3J9L - chains A and F of the 16 polymer chains in the assembly; structure by electron microscopy, 4.00 A resolution.

== Chain A (and F) ==
Name: Apaf-1 related killer DARK
From: Drosophila melanogaster
Notes: chain F of this document is another copy of the same molecule, construct and numbering; everything in this record applies to it too
UniProt: Q7KLI1 (Q7KLI1_DROME); residues 1-583 carry their UniProt numbers (583 of 1103 residues fall inside the UniProt entry; the rest is not from it)
Sequence (1103 residues; each row starts with the number of its first residue; note: 144 numbers in that range are skipped by the numbering (no residue carries them; nothing is unmodelled there); X marks 520 residues of unknown identity (built as UNK)):
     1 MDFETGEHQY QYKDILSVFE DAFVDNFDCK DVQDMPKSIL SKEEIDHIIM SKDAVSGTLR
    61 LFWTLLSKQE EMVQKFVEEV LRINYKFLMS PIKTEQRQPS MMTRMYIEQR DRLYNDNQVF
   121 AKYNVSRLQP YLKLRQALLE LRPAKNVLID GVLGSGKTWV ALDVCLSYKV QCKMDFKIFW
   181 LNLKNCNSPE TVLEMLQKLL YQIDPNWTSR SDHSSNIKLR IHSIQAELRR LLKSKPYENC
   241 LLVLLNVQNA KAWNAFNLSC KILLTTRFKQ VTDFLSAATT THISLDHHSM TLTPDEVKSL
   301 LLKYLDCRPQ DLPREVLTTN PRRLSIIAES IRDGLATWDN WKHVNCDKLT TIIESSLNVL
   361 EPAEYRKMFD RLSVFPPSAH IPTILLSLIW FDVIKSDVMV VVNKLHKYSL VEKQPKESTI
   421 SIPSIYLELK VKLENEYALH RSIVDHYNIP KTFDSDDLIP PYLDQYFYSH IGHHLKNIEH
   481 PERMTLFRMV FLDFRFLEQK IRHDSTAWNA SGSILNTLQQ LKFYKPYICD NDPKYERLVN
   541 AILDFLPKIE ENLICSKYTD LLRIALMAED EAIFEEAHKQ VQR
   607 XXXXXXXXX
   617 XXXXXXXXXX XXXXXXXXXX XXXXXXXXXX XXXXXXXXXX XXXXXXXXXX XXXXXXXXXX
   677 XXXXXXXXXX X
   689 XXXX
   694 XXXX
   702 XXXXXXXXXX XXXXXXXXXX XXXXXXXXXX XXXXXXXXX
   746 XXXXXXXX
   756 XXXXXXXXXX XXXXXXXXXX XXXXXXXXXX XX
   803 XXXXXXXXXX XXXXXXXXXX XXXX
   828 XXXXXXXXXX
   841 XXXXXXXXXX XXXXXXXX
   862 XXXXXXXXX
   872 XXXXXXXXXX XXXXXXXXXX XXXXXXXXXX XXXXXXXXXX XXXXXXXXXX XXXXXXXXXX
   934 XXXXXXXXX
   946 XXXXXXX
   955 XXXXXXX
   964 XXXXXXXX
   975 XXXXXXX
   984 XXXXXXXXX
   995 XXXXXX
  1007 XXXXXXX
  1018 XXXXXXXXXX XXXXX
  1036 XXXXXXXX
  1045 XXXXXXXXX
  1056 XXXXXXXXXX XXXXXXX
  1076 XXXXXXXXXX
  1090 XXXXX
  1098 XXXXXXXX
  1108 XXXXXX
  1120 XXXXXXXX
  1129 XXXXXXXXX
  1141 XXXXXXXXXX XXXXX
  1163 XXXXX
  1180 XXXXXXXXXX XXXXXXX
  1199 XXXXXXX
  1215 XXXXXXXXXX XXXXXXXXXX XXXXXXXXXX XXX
Unresolved in the structure: 1-9, 334-335, 390-395, 416-417, 504-515, 531, 550-557, 1247
From the paper describing this entry:
  - self-association interface (contacts with another copy of this molecule); pairs are residue here / residue on that copy: Asp25-Lys86 (hydrogen bond), Asp25-Phe87, Phe87-Phe87 (pi stacking), Asp273-Arg332
  - binding site for 2'-deoxyadenosine 5'-triphosphate: Gly154, Gly156, Lys157, Thr158, Asn246, Arg267, Tyr304

== Chain A / chain F interface ==
Contacting residue pairs - 14 pairs, chain A then chain F:
  Ala22(A) - Phe87(F)  hydrophobic
  Asp25(A) - Lys86(F)  salt bridge
  Asp25(A) - Phe87(F)
  Asp25(A) - Ser90(F)  hydrogen bond
  Asn26(A) - Lys86(F)
  Asn26(A) - Phe87(F)
  Lys86(A) - Asp25(F)  salt bridge
  Lys86(A) - Asn26(F)
  Phe87(A) - Ala22(F)  hydrophobic
  Phe87(A) - Asp25(F)
  Phe87(A) - Asn26(F)
  Phe87(A) - Leu88(F)  hydrophobic
  Leu88(A) - Phe87(F)  hydrophobic
  Ser90(A) - Asp25(F)  hydrogen bond
Interface residues without a listed pair, chain A (8 interface residues in all): Phe23
Interface residues without a listed pair, chain F (8 interface residues in all): Phe23

== Summary ==
The chain A/chain F interface involves 8 residues from each chain, with 2 hydrogen bonds and 2 salt bridges.
Among the polar pairs are Asp25(A)-Lys86(F) and Asp25(A)-Ser90(F). The paper reports a binding site for
2'-deoxyadenosine 5'-triphosphate at Gly154(A), Gly156(A) and Lys157(A) among others; a self-association
interface involving Asp25(A), Lys86(A) and Phe87(A) among others.
Chain A and chain F are both Apaf-1 related killer DARK (Drosophila melanogaster); the structure, Structure of
Dark apoptosome from Drosophila melanogaster, was determined by electron microscopy together with 3J9K from
the same study.
